Entry 4Y8H (X-ray diffraction, 2.50 A resolution); this record covers chains O and U of the 34 polymer chains in the assembly.

[Chain O]
Name: Proteasome subunit alpha type-2
From: Saccharomyces cerevisiae (strain ATCC 204508 / S288c)
Notes: EC 3.4.25.1
Reference sequence: P23639 (PSA2_YEAST); residue numbers follow UniProt; this construct covers 1-250
Amino-acid sequence (250 residues; row label = number of the first residue in the row):
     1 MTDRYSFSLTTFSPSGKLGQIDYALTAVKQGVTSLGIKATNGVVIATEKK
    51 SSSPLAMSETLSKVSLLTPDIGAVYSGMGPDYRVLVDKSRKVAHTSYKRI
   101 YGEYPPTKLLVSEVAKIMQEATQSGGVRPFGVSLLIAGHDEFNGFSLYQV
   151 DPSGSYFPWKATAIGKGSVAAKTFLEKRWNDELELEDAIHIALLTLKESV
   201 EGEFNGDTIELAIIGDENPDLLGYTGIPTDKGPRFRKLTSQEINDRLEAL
Curated features (UniProtKB/Swiss-Prot):
  - cross-link: Lys108 (Glycyl lysine isopeptide (Lys-Gly) (interchain with G-Cter in ubiquitin))

[Chain U]
Name: Proteasome subunit alpha type-1
From: Saccharomyces cerevisiae (strain ATCC 204508 / S288c)
Notes: EC 3.4.25.1
Reference sequence: P21243 (PSA1_YEAST); residues -8 to 243 here correspond to UniProt positions 1-252 (UniProt number = residue number + 9)
Amino-acid sequence (252 residues; each row starts with the number of its first residue; numbers below 1 keep their minus sign (Met-8 is residue -8)):
    -8 MSGAAAASAAGYDRHITIFSPEGRLYQVEYAFKATNQTNINSLAVRGKDC
    42 TVVISQKKVPDKLLDPTTVSYIFCISRTIGMVVNGPIPDARNAALRAKAE
    92 AAEFRYKYGYDMPCDVLAKRMANLSQIYTQRAYMRPLGVILTFVSVDEEL
   142 GPSIYKTDPAGYYVGYKATATGPKQQEITTNLENHFKKSKIDHINEESWE
   192 KVVEFAITHMIDALGTEFSKNDLEVGVATKDKFFTLSAENIEERLVAIAE
   242 QD
Not modelled in the structure: -8 to 1, 243

[How chain O and chain U interact]
Contacting residue pairs (66):
  Thr2(O) - Tyr124(U)
  Asp3(O) - Arg122(U)
  Asp3(O) - Tyr124(U)
  Tyr5(O) - Ile7(U)
  Tyr5(O) - Ala123(U)  hydrophobic
  Tyr5(O) - Tyr124(U)  hydrophobic
  Leu9(O) - Ile9(U)  hydrophobic
  Leu9(O) - Ala123(U)  hydrophobic
  Gln20(O) - Ile9(U)
  Gln20(O) - Phe10(U)  hydrogen bond (side chain-backbone)
  Tyr23(O) - Phe10(U)  hydrophobic
  Tyr23(O) - Ser11(U)
  Tyr23(O) - Pro12(U)  hydrophobic
  Tyr23(O) - Gly14(U)
  Ala24(O) - Phe10(U)  hydrophobic
  Thr26(O) - Glu13(U)
  Ala27(O) - Gly14(U)
  Ser52(O) - Tyr153(U)  hydrogen bond
  Ser53(O) - Thr170(U)
  Pro54(O) - Lys158(U)  hydrogen bond (backbone-side chain)
  Pro54(O) - Glu174(U)
  Leu55(O) - Tyr157(U)
  Leu55(O) - Lys158(U)  hydrogen bond (backbone-backbone)
  Leu55(O) - Ala159(U)
  Leu55(O) - Thr170(U)
  Leu55(O) - Leu173(U)  hydrophobic
  Leu55(O) - Phe177(U)  hydrophobic
  Ala56(O) - Gly156(U)
  Ala56(O) - Tyr157(U)  hydrophobic
  Met57(O) - Arg37(U)  hydrogen bond
  Met57(O) - Val155(U)
  Met57(O) - Gly156(U)  hydrogen bond (backbone-backbone)
  Met57(O) - Tyr157(U)
  Met57(O) - Lys158(U)
  Thr60(O) - Tyr146(U)
  Thr60(O) - Val155(U)
  Thr60(O) - Gly156(U)  hydrogen bond (side chain-backbone)
  Leu61(O) - Val155(U)  hydrophobic
  Met78(O) - Phe10(U)  hydrophobic
  Met78(O) - Leu16(U)  hydrophobic
  Pro80(O) - Gln117(U)
  Pro80(O) - Ala151(U)
  Pro80(O) - Gly152(U)
  Pro80(O) - Tyr153(U)
  Asp81(O) - Gln117(U)
  Arg83(O) - Ala113(U)  hydrogen bond (side chain-backbone)
  Arg83(O) - Asn114(U)
  Arg83(O) - Gly152(U)  hydrogen bond (side chain-backbone)
  Arg83(O) - Tyr154(U)
  Val84(O) - Asn114(U)
  Val84(O) - Gln117(U)
  Asp87(O) - Lys110(U)  salt bridge
  Asp87(O) - Asn114(U)
  Gly126(O) - Gln121(U)
  Gly126(O) - Arg122(U)
  Gly126(O) - Ala123(U)  hydrogen bond (backbone-backbone)
  Val127(O) - Gln121(U)
  Val127(O) - Arg122(U)
  Arg128(O) - Thr8(U)
  Arg128(O) - Phe10(U)
  Arg128(O) - Leu16(U)
  Arg128(O) - Thr120(U)  hydrogen bond (side chain-backbone)
  Arg128(O) - Gln121(U)  hydrogen bond (backbone-backbone)
  Pro129(O) - Phe10(U)
  Phe130(O) - Gln121(U)
  Gly131(O) - Phe10(U)
Also at the interface, not in a pair above, chain O (31 interface residues in all): Gln30, Ala121
Also at the interface, not in a pair above, chain U (34 interface residues in all): Thr160

[Summary]
Chain O and chain U form an interface of 31 and 34 residues respectively; the contacts include 12 hydrogen
bonds and 1 salt bridge. Polar pairs include Asp87(O)-Lys110(U), Gln20(O)-Phe10(U) and Ser52(O)-Tyr153(U).
Here chain O is Proteasome subunit alpha type-2 and chain U is Proteasome subunit alpha type-1, both from
Saccharomyces cerevisiae (strain ATCC 204508 / S288c). Entry 4Y8H (Yeast 20S proteasome in complex with
N3-APAL-ep) was determined by X-ray diffraction together with 4Y69, 4Y6A, 4Y6V, 4Y6Z, 4Y70, 4Y74 and 34
further entries from the same study.
